PDB entry 3QDM | X-ray diffraction, 2.80 A resolution | chains A and D of the 5 polymer chains in the assembly

# Chain A
Name: HLA class I histocompatibility antigen, A-2 alpha chain
Organism: Homo sapiens
UniProt: P01892 (1A02_HUMAN); residues 1-275 here correspond to UniProt positions 25-299 (UniProt number = residue number + 24)
Chain sequence (275 residues; row label = number of the first residue in the row):
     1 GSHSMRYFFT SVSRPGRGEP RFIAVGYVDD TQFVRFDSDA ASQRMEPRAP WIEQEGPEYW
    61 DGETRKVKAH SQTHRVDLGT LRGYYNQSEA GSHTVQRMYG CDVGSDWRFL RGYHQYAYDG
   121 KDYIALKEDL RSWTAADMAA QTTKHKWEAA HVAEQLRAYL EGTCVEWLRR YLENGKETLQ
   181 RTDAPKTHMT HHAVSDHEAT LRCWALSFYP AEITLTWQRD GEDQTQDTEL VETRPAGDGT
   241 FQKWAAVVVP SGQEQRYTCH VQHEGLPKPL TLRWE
Disulfide bonds: Cys-101/Cys-164, Cys-203/Cys-259

# Chain D
Name: DMF4 alpha chain
Organism: Homo sapiens
Chain sequence (195 residues; row label = number of the first residue in the row):
     2 QLNQSPQSMF IQEGEDVSMN CTSSSIFNTW LWYKQDPGEG PVLLIALYKA GELTSNGRLT
    62 AQFGITRKDS FLNISASIPS DVGIYFCAGG TGNQFYFGTG TSLTVIPNIQ NPDPAVYQLR
   122 DSKSSDKSVC LFTDFDSQTN VSQSKDSDVY ITDKCVLDMR SMDFKSNSAV AWSNKSDFAC
   182 ANAFNNSIIP EDTFF
Disulfide bonds: Cys-22/Cys-88, Cys-131/Cys-181

# How chain A and chain D interact
Residue-residue contacts (8; chain A residue first):
  Arg-65(A) with Thr-92(D), hydrogen bond
  Lys-66(A) with Asn-29(D)
  Ala-69(A) with Asn-94(D)
  Glu-154(A) with Tyr-49(D)
  Gln-155(A) with Tyr-49(D), hydrogen bond
  Ala-158(A) with Tyr-49(D)
  Thr-163(A) with Arg-68(D)
  Trp-167(A) with Arg-68(D)
Also at the interface, not in a pair above, chain D (7 interface residues in all): Lys-50, Gly-93
Interface features reported in the paper:
  - residue pairs: Arg-65(A)/Thr-92(D) (hydrogen bond), Gln-155(A)/Tyr-49(D)

# In short
8 residues of chain A and 7 residues of chain D are in contact, with 2 hydrogen bonds. Polar pairs include
Arg-65(A)/Thr-92(D) and Gln-155(A)/Tyr-49(D). The authors report a hydrogen bond between Arg-65(A) and
Thr-92(D); a contact between Gln-155(A) and Tyr-49(D).
Chain A is HLA class I histocompatibility antigen, A-2 alpha chain and chain D is DMF4 alpha chain, both from
Homo sapiens; the structure, The complex between TCR DMF4 and human Class I MHC HLA-A2 with the bound
MART-1(26-35)(A27L) decameric ..., was determined by X-ray diffraction, deposited together with 3QEQ and 3QEU.
